Entry 5ODV (electron microscopy, 4.00 A resolution); this record covers chains A and a of the 48 polymer chains in the assembly.

Chain A:
Protein: coat protein
Source organism: Watermelon mosaic virus
UniProt: Q70J31 (Q70J31_9POTV); residues 3-283 here correspond to UniProt positions 11-291 (UniProt number = residue number + 8)
Sequence (281 residues; each row starts with the number of its first residue):
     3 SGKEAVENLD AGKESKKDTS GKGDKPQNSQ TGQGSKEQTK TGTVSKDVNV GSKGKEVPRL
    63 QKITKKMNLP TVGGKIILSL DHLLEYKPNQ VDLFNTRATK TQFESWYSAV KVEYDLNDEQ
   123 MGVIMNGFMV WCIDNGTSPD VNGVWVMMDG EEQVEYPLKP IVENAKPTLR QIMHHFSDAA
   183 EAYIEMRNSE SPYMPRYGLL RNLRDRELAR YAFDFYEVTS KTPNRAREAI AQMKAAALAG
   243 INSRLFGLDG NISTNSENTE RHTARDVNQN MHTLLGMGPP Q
Unresolved in the structure: 3-59, 267-283
Reported in the primary citation:
  - binding site for the 5-nt RNA strand (chain a): Ser140, Arg172, Asp216, Lys236

Chain a:
Molecule: 5-nt RNA strand
Source organism: Watermelon mosaic virus
Sequence (5 nucleotides; row label = number of the first residue in the row):
     1 UUUUU

Interface between chain A and chain a:
Pairs across the interface (12; chain A residue first):
  Gly138(A) with U5(a), sugar contact
  Ser140(A) with U4(a), hydrogen bond to the phosphate
  Asp142(A) with U5(a), hydrogen bond to the base
  Thr170(A) with U3(a), hydrogen bond to the phosphate
  Arg172(A) with U3(a), salt bridge to the phosphate; U4(a), salt bridge to the phosphate
  Gln173(A) with U2(a), hydrogen bond to the phosphate
  Tyr199(A) with U4(a), hydrogen bond to the base
  Arg203(A) with U4(a), phosphate contact; U5(a), salt bridge to the phosphate
  Asp216(A) with U4(a), hydrogen bond to the sugar
  Leu240(A) with U4(a), sugar contact
Interface residues without a listed pair, chain A (17 interface residues in all): Asn137, Pro141, Val143, Leu202, Lys236, Ala239, Ile243

In short:
17 residues of chain A face 4 of chain a across their interface, with 6 hydrogen bonds and 3 salt bridges.
Polar pairs include Asp142(A)-U5(a), Tyr199(A)-U4(a) and Asp216(A)-U4(a). From the paper: a binding site for
the 5-nt RNA strand (chain a) at Ser140(A), Arg172(A) and Asp216(A) among others.
Chain A is coat protein and chain a is a 5-nt RNA strand, both from Watermelon mosaic virus; the structure,
Structure of Watermelon mosaic virus potyvirus, was determined by electron microscopy.
